Entry 1FWM (X-ray diffraction, 2.20 A resolution); this record covers chains A and B.

[Chain A]
Name: Thymidylate synthase
From: Escherichia coli
Notes: EC 2.1.1.45
UniProtKB: P0A884 (TYSY_ECOLI); numbering as in UniProt (aligned over 1-264)
Amino-acid sequence (264 residues; each row starts with the number of its first residue):
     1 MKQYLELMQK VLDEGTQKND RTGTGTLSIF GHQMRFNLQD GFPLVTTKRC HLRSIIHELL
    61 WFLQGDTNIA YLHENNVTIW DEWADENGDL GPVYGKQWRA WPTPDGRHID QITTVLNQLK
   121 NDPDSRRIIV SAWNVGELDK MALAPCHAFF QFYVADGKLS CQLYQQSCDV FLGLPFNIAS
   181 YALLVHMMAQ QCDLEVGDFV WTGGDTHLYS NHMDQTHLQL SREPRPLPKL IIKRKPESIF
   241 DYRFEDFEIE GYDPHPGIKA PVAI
Differences from the reference sequence: modified residue (1); engineered mutation Gln-166 (Arg in P0A884)
Modified positions: Met-1 (n-carboxymethionine; CXM)
Ligand contacts: 10-propargyl-5,8-dideazafolic acid (CB3): Lys-48, Glu-58, Thr-78, Ile-79, Trp-80, Trp-83, Tyr-94, Leu-143, Ala-144, Pro-145, Cys-146, His-147, Leu-172, Gly-173, Phe-176, Asn-177, Lys-259, Val-262
UniProt features mapped onto this chain:
  - active site: Cys-146 (Nucleophile)
  - binding site (dUMP): Arg-21, Arg-126, Arg-127, Asn-177, His-207 to Tyr-209
  - binding site ((6R)-5,10-methylene-5,6,7,8-tetrahydrofolate): His-51, Asp-169, Ala-263
  - mutagenesis: Cys-50 (C50Y: Shows 0.2% of wild-type catalytic activity, but substrate affinity is not affected), Arg-126 (R126E: Shows 2000-fold decrease in catalytic activity and 600-fold decrease in affinity for dUMP), Asn-177 (N177A: Shows 200-fold decrease in catalytic activity, 20-fold decrease in affinity for dUMP, and 10-fold decrease in affinity for mTHF)

[Chain B]
Name: Thymidylate synthase
From: Escherichia coli
Notes: EC 2.1.1.45
UniProtKB: P0A884 (TYSY_ECOLI); residues 301-564 here correspond to UniProt positions 1-264 (UniProt number = residue number - 300)
Amino-acid sequence (264 residues; numbered 301 to 564; the number before each row is that of its first residue):
   301 MKQYLELMQK VLDEGTQKND RTGTGTLSIF GHQMRFNLQD GFPLVTTKRC HLRSIIHELL
   361 WFLQGDTNIA YLHENNVTIW DEWADENGDL GPVYGKQWRA WPTPDGRHID QITTVLNQLK
   421 NDPDSRRIIV SAWNVGELDK MALAPCHAFF QFYVADGKLS CQLYQQSCDV FLGLPFNIAS
   481 YALLVHMMAQ QCDLEVGDFV WTGGDTHLYS NHMDQTHLQL SREPRPLPKL IIKRKPESIF
   541 DYRFEDFEIE GYDPHPGIKA PVAI
Differences from the reference sequence: modified residue (301); engineered mutation Gln-466 (Arg166 in P0A884)
Modified positions: Met-301 (n-carboxymethionine; CXM)
Ligand contacts: 10-propargyl-5,8-dideazafolic acid (CB3): Lys-348, His-351, Glu-358, Ile-379, Trp-380, Trp-383, Tyr-394, Leu-443, Ala-444, Pro-445, Cys-446, His-447, Leu-472, Gly-473, Phe-476, Asn-477, Ile-558
UniProt features mapped onto this chain:
  - active site: Cys-446 (Nucleophile)
  - binding site (dUMP): Arg-321, Arg-426, Arg-427, Asn-477, His-507 to Tyr-509
  - binding site ((6R)-5,10-methylene-5,6,7,8-tetrahydrofolate): His-351, Asp-469, Ala-563

[Interface between chain A and chain B]
Pairs across the interface (98; chain A residue first):
  Thr-16(A) with Asp-456(B)
  Lys-18(A) with Asp-424(B); Tyr-453(B); Val-454(B), hydrogen bond (side chain-backbone)
  Asn-19(A) with Asp-424(B)
  Asp-20(A) with Arg-426(B), salt bridge
  Arg-21(A) with Arg-427(B)
  Thr-26(A) with Arg-426(B)
  Ser-28(A) with Tyr-453(B), hydrogen bond
  Phe-30(A) with Arg-335(B), hydrogen bond (backbone-side chain); Gln-451(B); Tyr-453(B), hydrophobic; Ser-460(B); Cys-461(B); Gln-462(B)
  Gly-31(A) with Arg-335(B), hydrogen bond (backbone-side chain); Gln-462(B)
  His-32(A) with Gln-333(B)
  Gln-33(A) with Gly-331(B); His-332(B); Gln-333(B); Thr-502(B)
  Arg-35(A) with Phe-330(B), hydrogen bond (side chain-backbone); Gly-331(B), hydrogen bond (side chain-backbone)
  Trp-101(A) with Trp-401(B), hydrophobic; Asn-434(B); Val-435(B); Gly-436(B)
  Pro-102(A) with Pro-404(B), hydrophobic
  Thr-103(A) with Gly-436(B)
  Pro-104(A) with Pro-402(B), hydrophobic
  Asp-105(A) with Lys-440(B), salt bridge
  Arg-107(A) with Gly-436(B); Asp-439(B), salt bridge; Lys-440(B)
  Ile-109(A) with Val-435(B), hydrophobic
  Gln-111(A) with Val-435(B)
  Asp-124(A) with Lys-318(B); Asn-319(B)
  Arg-126(A) with Asp-320(B), salt bridge; Ser-467(B), hydrogen bond; Asp-505(B); His-507(B); Tyr-509(B), hydrogen bond
  Arg-127(A) with Ala-444(B)
  Ile-129(A) with Trp-433(B); Gln-466(B)
  Ser-131(A) with Trp-433(B)
  Trp-133(A) with Arg-427(B); Ile-429(B); Ser-431(B); Phe-449(B), hydrophobic
  Val-135(A) with Trp-401(B), hydrophobic; Ile-409(B), hydrophobic; Gln-411(B)
  Gly-136(A) with Trp-401(B); Thr-403(B)
  Ala-144(A) with Arg-427(B)
  Phe-149(A) with Trp-433(B), hydrophobic; Phe-449(B), hydrophobic; Tyr-464(B), hydrophobic; Gln-466(B)
  Gln-151(A) with Phe-330(B); Tyr-464(B), hydrogen bond; Gln-466(B); Gly-504(B)
  Tyr-153(A) with Lys-318(B); Ser-328(B), hydrogen bond; Ile-329(B); Phe-330(B), hydrophobic; Asp-505(B)
  Val-154(A) with Lys-318(B)
  Asp-156(A) with Thr-316(B)
  Ser-160(A) with Phe-330(B)
  Cys-161(A) with Phe-330(B)
  Gln-162(A) with Phe-330(B); Gly-331(B); Tyr-464(B), hydrogen bond; Thr-502(B); Gly-503(B), hydrogen bond (side chain-backbone); Gly-504(B)
  Tyr-164(A) with Phe-449(B), hydrophobic; Gln-451(B), hydrogen bond; Gln-462(B), hydrogen bond
  Gln-166(A) with Ile-429(B); Phe-449(B); Gln-451(B), hydrogen bond (backbone-side chain)
  Ser-167(A) with Arg-426(B)
  Thr-202(A) with Gln-333(B); Gln-462(B); Thr-502(B)
  Gly-203(A) with Gln-462(B), hydrogen bond (backbone-side chain)
  Gly-204(A) with Gln-451(B); Gln-462(B)
  Asp-205(A) with Arg-426(B); Tyr-453(B)
  His-207(A) with Arg-426(B), hydrogen bond
  Tyr-209(A) with Arg-426(B), hydrogen bond
Other interface residues (no listed pair), chain A (50 interface residues in all): Ile-29, Asn-134, Asp-139, Ala-155
Other interface residues (no listed pair), chain B (53 interface residues in all): Arg-321, Arg-407, Ser-425, Glu-437, Leu-443, Ala-455, Val-500

[In short]
50 residues of chain A face 53 of chain B across their interface, with 18 hydrogen bonds and 4 salt bridges.
Among the polar pairs are Asp-20(A)/Arg-426(B), Asp-105(A)/Lys-440(B) and Arg-107(A)/Asp-439(B). Ligands of
chain A: 10-propargyl-5,8-dideazafolic acid. Ligands of chain B: 10-propargyl-5,8-dideazafolic acid.
Both chains are Thymidylate synthase (Escherichia coli). Entry 1FWM (Crystal structure of the thymidylate
synthase R166Q mutant) was determined by X-ray diffraction (same publication as 1FFL).
